Entry 1Q55 (electron microscopy, 30.00 A resolution (very low resolution: no residue pairs are listed; an interface is given only as per-side residue counts)); this record covers chains C and D of the 4 polymer chains in the assembly.

# Chain C (and D)
Name: EP-cadherin
Source organism: Mus musculus
Notes: fragment: residues 1-546 of PDB entry 1L3W; chain D of this document is another copy of the same molecule, construct and numbering; everything in this record applies to it too
Sequence (880 residues; each row starts with the number of its first residue; numbers below 1 keep their minus sign (Met-154 is residue -154)):
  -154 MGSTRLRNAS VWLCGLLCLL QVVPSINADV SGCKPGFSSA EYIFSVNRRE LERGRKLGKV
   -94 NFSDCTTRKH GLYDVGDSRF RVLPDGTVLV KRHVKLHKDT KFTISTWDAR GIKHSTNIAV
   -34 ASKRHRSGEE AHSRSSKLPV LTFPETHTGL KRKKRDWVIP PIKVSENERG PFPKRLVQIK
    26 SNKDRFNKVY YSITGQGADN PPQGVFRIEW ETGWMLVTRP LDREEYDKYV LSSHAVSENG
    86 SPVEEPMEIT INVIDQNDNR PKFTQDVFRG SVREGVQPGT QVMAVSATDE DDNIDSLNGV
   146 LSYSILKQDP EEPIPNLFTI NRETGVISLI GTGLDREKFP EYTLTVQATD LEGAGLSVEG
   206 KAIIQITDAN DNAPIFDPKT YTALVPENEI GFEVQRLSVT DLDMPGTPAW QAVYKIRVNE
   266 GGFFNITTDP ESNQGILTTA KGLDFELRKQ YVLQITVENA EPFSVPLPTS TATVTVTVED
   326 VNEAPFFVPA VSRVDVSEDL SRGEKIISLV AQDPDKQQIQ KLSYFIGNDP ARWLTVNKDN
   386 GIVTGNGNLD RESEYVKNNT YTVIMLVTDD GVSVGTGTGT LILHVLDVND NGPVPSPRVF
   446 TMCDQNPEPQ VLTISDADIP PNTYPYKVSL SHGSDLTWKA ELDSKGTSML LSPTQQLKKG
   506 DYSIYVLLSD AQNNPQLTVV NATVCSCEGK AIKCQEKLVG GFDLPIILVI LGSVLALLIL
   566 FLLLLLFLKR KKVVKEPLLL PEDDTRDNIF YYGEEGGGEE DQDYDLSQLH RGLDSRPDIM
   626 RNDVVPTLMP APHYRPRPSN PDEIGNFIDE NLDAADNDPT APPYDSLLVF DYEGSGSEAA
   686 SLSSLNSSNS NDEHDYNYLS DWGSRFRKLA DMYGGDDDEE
Not modelled in the structure: -154 to 0, 541-725
Disulfide bonds: Cys448-Cys532, Cys530-Cys539
Covalently attached groups: N-acetylglucosamine (NAG) linked to Thr188, Thr227, Thr245, Asn270, Thr273, Thr316, Thr318, Thr320, Asn403, Thr407, Thr421, Thr423, Asn526; 2-acetamido-2-deoxy-alpha-D-glucopyranose (NDG) linked to Thr314, Thr425
Ion coordination: Ca2+ site 1: Glu11, Glu69, Asp100, Gln101, Asp103, Asp136; Ca2+ site 2: Glu11, Asn12, Asp67, Glu69, Asp103; Ca2+ site 3: Asn102, Asn104, Asp134, Asp136, Asn143, Asp195; Ca2+ site 4: Glu119, Glu182, Asp213, Ala214, Asp216, Asp248; Ca2+ site 5: Glu119, Asp180, Glu182, Asp216; Ca2+ site 6: Asn215, Asn217, Asp246, Asp248, Ala254, Asn304; Ca2+ site 7: Glu232, Asp289, Glu291, Glu328; Ca2+ site 8: Glu232, Glu291, Asp325, Val326, Glu328, Asp360; Ca2+ site 9: Asn327, Glu328, Asp358, Asp360, Gln365, Asp414; Ca2+ site 10: Glu343, Asp395, Glu397, Asp435; Ca2+ site 11: Glu343, Glu397, Asp432, Val433, Asp435; Ca2+ site 12: Asn434, Asn436, Asp461, Asp463, Asn467, Asp515

# How chain C and chain D interact
At this resolution (30 A) residue pairs are not listed: 25 residues of chain C and 21 of chain D lie at the interface.

# Summary
25 residues of chain C and 21 residues of chain D are in contact. N-acetylglucosamine is covalently linked to
Thr188(C), Thr227(C), Thr245(C), Asn270(C), Thr273(C) and Thr316(C) and 7 more. Covalently linked
2-acetamido-2-deoxy-alpha-D-glucopyranose: at Thr314(C) and Thr425(C).
Chain C and chain D are both EP-cadherin (Mus musculus); the structure, W-shaped trans interactions of
cadherins model based on fitting C-cadherin (1L3W) to 3D map of desmosomes ..., was determined by electron
microscopy together with 1Q5A, 1Q5B and 1Q5C from the same study.
